Entry 6SSU (X-ray diffraction, 2.50 A resolution); this record covers chains A and C of the 3 polymer chains in the assembly.

[Chain A (and C)]
Molecule: Microsomal glutathione S-transferase 2
Organism: Homo sapiens
Notes: EC 2.5.1.18; chain C of this document is another copy of the same molecule, construct and numbering; everything in this record applies to it too
UniProtKB: Q99735 (MGST2_HUMAN); residue numbers follow UniProt; this construct covers 2-147
Amino-acid sequence (153 residues; row label = number of the first residue in the row; numbers below 1 keep their minus sign (Met-5 is residue -5)):
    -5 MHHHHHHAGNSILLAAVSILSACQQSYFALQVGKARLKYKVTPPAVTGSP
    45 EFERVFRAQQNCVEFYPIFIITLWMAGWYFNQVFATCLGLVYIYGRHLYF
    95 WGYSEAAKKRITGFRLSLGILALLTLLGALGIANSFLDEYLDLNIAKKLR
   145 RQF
Unresolved in the structure: -5 to 3, 143-147 (chain C: -5 to 3, 134-147)
Sequence notes: initiating methionine (-5); expression tag (-4 to 1)
Ligand contacts:
  - glutathione (GSH), molecule 1: Ala23, Val26, Gly27, Arg30, Pro37, Pro38, Phe50, Gln53, Gln54
  - glutathione (GSH), molecule 2: Arg51, Asn55, Glu58, Tyr93, Tyr97, Arg104, Phe108
What the authors report for this chain:
  - binding site for glutathione: Arg51, Asn55, Glu58, Tyr97, Arg104
  - mutagenesis - R51A, R104A, R104K: abolished catalytic activity
  - catalytic residues: Arg104
  - mutagenesis - R51K, E58A, W72A, W72I, Y97F: decreased catalytic activity
  - conformationally variable residues (side-chain flip): Asn55, Val57, Glu58, Trp72
  - contacts within the chain: Arg51-Asn55

[How chain A and chain C interact]
Pairs across the interface (20; chain A residue first):
  Ser5(A) - Tyr73(C)
  Ile6(A) - Tyr73(C)
  Ala9(A) - Met69(C)  hydrophobic
  Ala9(A) - Tyr73(C)  hydrophobic
  Ala9(A) - Ile126(C)  hydrophobic
  Ile13(A) - Ile126(C)  hydrophobic
  Cys17(A) - Thr119(C)
  Gln19(A) - Ile62(C)
  Pro37(A) - Tyr97(C)
  Pro37(A) - Ala101(C)
  Pro37(A) - Arg104(C)
  Pro38(A) - Glu47(C)
  Pro38(A) - Arg48(C)
  Pro38(A) - Arg51(C)
  Pro38(A) - Tyr97(C)
  Gln53(A) - Glu58(C)
  Gln54(A) - Glu58(C)  hydrogen bond
  Val57(A) - Glu58(C)
  Tyr60(A) - Ile65(C)
  Ile64(A) - Ile65(C)  hydrophobic
Also at the interface, not in a pair above, chain A (22 interface residues in all): Ala10, Ser12, Ala16, Ser20, Ala23, Val40, Phe50, Pro61, Trp68
Also at the interface, not in a pair above, chain C (18 interface residues in all): Phe59, Pro61, Thr66, Trp72, Ala123

[Summary]
The interface between chain A and chain C involves 22 residues on one side and 18 on the other, with 1
hydrogen bond. The hydrogen-bonded pair is Gln54(A)-Glu58(C). Chain A binds glutathione. From the paper: the
catalytic residue Arg104(A); R51K, E58A and W72A of chain A, among others, reduce catalytic activity; 8
substitutions were tested in all.
Both chains are Microsomal glutathione S-transferase 2 (Homo sapiens). Entry 6SSU (Crystal structure of Human
Microsomal Glutathione S-Transferase 2 in complex with co-substrate Glutathione) was determined by X-ray
diffraction (same publication as 6SSR, 6SSS and 6SSW).
